PDB entry 5G2P | X-ray diffraction, 1.89 A resolution | chains B and D of the 4 polymer chains in the assembly

[Chain B (and D)]
Molecule: Transaminase
Organism: Arthrobacter sp
Notes: EC 2.6.1.-; chain D of this document is another copy of the same molecule, construct and numbering; everything in this record applies to it too
Amino-acid sequence (485 residues; row label = number of the first residue in the row):
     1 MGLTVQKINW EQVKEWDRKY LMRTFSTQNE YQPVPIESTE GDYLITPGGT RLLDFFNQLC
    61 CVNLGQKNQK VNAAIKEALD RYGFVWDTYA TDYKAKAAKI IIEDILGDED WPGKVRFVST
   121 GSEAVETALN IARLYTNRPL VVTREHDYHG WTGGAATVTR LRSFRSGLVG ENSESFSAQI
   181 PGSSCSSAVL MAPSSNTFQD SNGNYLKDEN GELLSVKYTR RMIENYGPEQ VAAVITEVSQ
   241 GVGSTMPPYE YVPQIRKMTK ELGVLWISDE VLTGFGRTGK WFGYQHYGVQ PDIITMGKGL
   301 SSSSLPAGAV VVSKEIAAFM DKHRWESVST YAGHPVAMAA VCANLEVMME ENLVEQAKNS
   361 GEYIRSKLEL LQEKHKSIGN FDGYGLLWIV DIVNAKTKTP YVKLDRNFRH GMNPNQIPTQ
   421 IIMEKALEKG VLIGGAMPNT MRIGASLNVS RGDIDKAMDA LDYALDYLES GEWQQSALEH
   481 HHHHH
Disordered / not traced: 1-6, 184-186, 474-485 (chain D: 1-6, 184-186, 201-202, 474-485)
Glycans and other covalent adducts: pyridoxal phosphate (PLP) linked to Lys298
Small-molecule neighbours:
  - pyridoxal phosphate (PLP), molecule 1: Thr120, Gly121, Ser122, Val125, Tyr148, His149, Gly150, Trp151, Glu237, Asp269, Val271, Leu272
  - pyridoxal phosphate (PLP), molecule 2: Glu123, Ser329, Thr330

[Chain B / chain D interface]
Residue-residue contacts (48):
  Glu145(B) with Tyr218(D); Arg221(D), salt bridge; Asn225(D)
  His146(B) with Asn225(D)
  Arg160(B) with Asn225(D), hydrogen bond; Tyr226(D)
  Arg162(B) with Glu224(D); Asn225(D); Gly227(D); Glu229(D), salt bridge
  Gln179(B) with Gln230(D)
  Ser187(B) with Ser187(D), hydrogen bond (backbone-side chain)
  Met191(B) with Met222(D), hydrophobic; Asn225(D); Tyr226(D), hydrophobic
  Ala192(B) with Tyr218(D)
  Pro193(B) with Tyr218(D)
  Thr197(B) with Arg221(D), hydrogen bond
  Phe198(B) with Phe198(D), hydrophobic
  Ser201(B) with Glu209(D)
  Leu206(B) with Leu214(D), hydrophobic
  Leu214(B) with Leu206(D), hydrophobic
  Tyr218(B) with Glu145(D); Ala192(D); Pro193(D); Phe198(D), hydrophobic
  Arg221(B) with Glu145(D), salt bridge; His146(D); Asn196(D), hydrogen bond (side chain-backbone); Thr197(D); Asn407(D)
  Met222(B) with Met191(D), hydrophobic
  Glu224(B) with Arg162(D); Asn407(D)
  Asn225(B) with His146(D); Arg160(D), hydrogen bond (side chain-backbone); Arg162(D); Met191(D); Asn407(D), hydrogen bond
  Tyr226(B) with Arg160(D); Met191(D)
  Gly227(B) with Arg162(D)
  Glu229(B) with Arg162(D), salt bridge
  Gln230(B) with Gln179(D)
  Asn407(B) with Arg221(D); Glu224(D); Asn225(D), hydrogen bond
  Arg409(B) with Glu229(D), salt bridge
Also at the interface, not in a pair above, chain B (26 interface residues in all): Leu404
Also at the interface, not in a pair above, chain D (27 interface residues in all): Leu404, Arg409

[Overview]
26 residues of chain B face 27 of chain D across their interface, with 7 hydrogen bonds and 5 salt bridges.
Polar pairs include Glu145(B)-Arg221(D), Arg162(B)-Glu229(D) and Arg409(B)-Glu229(D). Ligands of chain B:
pyridoxal phosphate. Pyridoxal phosphate is covalently linked to Lys298(B).
Chain B and chain D are both Transaminase (Arthrobacter sp); the structure, The crystal structure of a
S-selective transaminase from Arthrobacter sp, was determined by X-ray diffraction (same publication as 5G09,
5G0A and 5G2Q).
